Entry 6IPU (X-ray diffraction, 1.99 A resolution); this record covers chains G and J of the 10 polymer chains in the assembly.

Chain G:
Name: Histone H2A type 1-B/E
From: Homo sapiens
UniProt: P04908 (H2A1B_HUMAN); residues 13-119 here correspond to UniProt positions 14-120 (UniProt number = residue number + 1)
Amino-acid sequence (107 residues; each row starts with the number of its first residue):
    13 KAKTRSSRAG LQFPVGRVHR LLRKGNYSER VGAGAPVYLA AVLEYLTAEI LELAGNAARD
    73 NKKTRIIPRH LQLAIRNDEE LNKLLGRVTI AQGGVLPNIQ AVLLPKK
Curated features (UniProtKB/Swiss-Prot):
  - modified residue: Lys13 (N6-(beta-hydroxybutyryl)lysine), Lys36 (N6-(2-hydroxyisobutyryl)lysine), Lys74 (N6-(2-hydroxyisobutyryl)lysine), Lys75 (N6-(2-hydroxyisobutyryl)lysine), Lys95 (N6-(2-hydroxyisobutyryl)lysine), Gln104 (N5-methylglutamine), Lys118 (N6-(2-hydroxyisobutyryl)lysine), Lys119 (N6-crotonyllysine)
  - cross-link (Glycyl lysine isopeptide (Lys-Gly)): Lys13 (interchain with G-Cter in ubiquitin), Lys15 (interchain with G-Cter in ubiquitin), Lys119 (interchain with G-Cter in ubiquitin)
From the paper describing this entry:
  - mutagenesis - N38H/R99G: increased stability

Chain J:
Molecule: 145-nt DNA strand
From: Homo sapiens
Sequence (145 nucleotides; numbered -72 to 72; the number before each row is that of its first residue; numbers below 1 keep their minus sign (DA-72 is residue -72)):
   -72 ATCAATATCC ACCTGCAGAT ACTACCAAAA GTGTATTTGG AAACTGCTCC ATCAAAAGGC
   -12 ATGTTCAGCT GATTCAGCTG AACATGCCTT TTGATGGAGC AGTTTCCAAA TACACTTTTG
    48 GTAGTATCTG CAGGTGGATA TTGAT

Chain G / chain J interface:
Residue-residue contacts - 15 pairs, chain G then chain J:
  Lys13(G) - DG-42(J)  hydrogen bond to the phosphate
  Lys13(G) - DT-41(J)  salt bridge to the phosphate
  Ala14(G) - DA-43(J)  phosphate contact
  Ala14(G) - DG-42(J)  phosphate contact
  Lys15(G) - DA-43(J)  phosphate contact
  Lys15(G) - DG-42(J)  hydrogen bond to the phosphate
  Thr16(G) - DA-43(J)  phosphate contact
  Arg17(G) - DA-43(J)  salt bridge to the phosphate
  Arg20(G) - DG-42(J)  salt bridge to the phosphate
  Gly28(G) - DA-44(J)  phosphate contact
  Gly28(G) - DA-43(J)  phosphate contact
  Arg32(G) - DA-44(J)  salt bridge to the phosphate
  Arg42(G) - DT-36(J)  hydrogen bond to the sugar
  Arg42(G) - DT-35(J)  sugar contact
  Arg77(G) - DA-54(J)  sugar contact
Also at the interface, not in a pair above, chain G (11 interface residues in all): Arg29
Also at the interface, not in a pair above, chain J (9 interface residues in all): DA-45, DT-37

In short:
The interface between chain G and chain J involves 11 residues on one side and 9 on the other; the contacts
include 3 hydrogen bonds and 4 salt bridges. Among the polar pairs are Arg42(G)-DT-36(J), Lys13(G)-DG-42(J)
and Lys15(G)-DG-42(J). The paper reports that N38H/R99G of chain G increase stability.
Chain G is Histone H2A type 1-B/E and chain J is a 145-nt DNA strand, both from Homo sapiens; the structure,
Human nucleosome core particle containing 145 bp of DNA, was determined by X-ray diffraction (same publication
as 6JXD, 6K1I, 6K1J and 6K1K).
